PDB entry 8ASC | X-ray diffraction, 2.95 A resolution | chains P and T of the 18 polymer chains in the assembly

# Chain P
Molecule: X-ray repair cross-complementing protein 5
Organism: Homo sapiens
Notes: EC 3.6.4.-
UniProtKB: P13010 (XRCC5_HUMAN); residue numbers follow UniProt; this construct covers 2-555
Amino-acid sequence (572 residues; numbered -16 to 555; the number before each row is that of its first residue; numbers below 1 keep their minus sign (Met-16 is residue -16)):
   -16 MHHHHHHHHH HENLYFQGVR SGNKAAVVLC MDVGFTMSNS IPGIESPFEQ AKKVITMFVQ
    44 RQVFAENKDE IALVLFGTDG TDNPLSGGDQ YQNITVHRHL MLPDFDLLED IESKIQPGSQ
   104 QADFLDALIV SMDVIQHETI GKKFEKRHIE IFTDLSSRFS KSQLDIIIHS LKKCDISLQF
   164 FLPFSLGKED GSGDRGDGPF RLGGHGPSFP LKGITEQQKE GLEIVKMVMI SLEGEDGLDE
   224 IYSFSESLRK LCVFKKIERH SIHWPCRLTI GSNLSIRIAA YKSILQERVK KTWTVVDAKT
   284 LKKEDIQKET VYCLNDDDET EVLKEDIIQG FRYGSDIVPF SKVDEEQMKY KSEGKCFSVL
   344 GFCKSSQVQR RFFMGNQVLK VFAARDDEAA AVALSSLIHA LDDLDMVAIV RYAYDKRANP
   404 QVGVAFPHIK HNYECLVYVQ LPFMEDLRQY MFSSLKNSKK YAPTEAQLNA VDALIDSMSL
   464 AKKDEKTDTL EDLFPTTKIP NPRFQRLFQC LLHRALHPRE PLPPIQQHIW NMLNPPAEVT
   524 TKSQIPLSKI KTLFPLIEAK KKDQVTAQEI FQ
Unresolved in the structure: -16 to 3, 171-179, 544-555
Sequence notes: initiating methionine (-16); expression tag (-15 to 1)
Curated features (UniProtKB/Swiss-Prot):
  - region: Leu138 to Leu165 (Leucine-zipper)
  - modified residue: Lys144 (N6-acetyllysine), Ser255 (Phosphoserine), Ser258 (Phosphoserine), Lys265 (N6-acetyllysine), Ser318 (Phosphoserine), Lys332 (N6-acetyllysine), Thr535 (Phosphothreonine)
  - cross-link (Glycyl lysine isopeptide (Lys-Gly)): Lys195 (interchain with G-Cter in SUMO2), Lys532 (interchain with G-Cter in SUMO2), Lys534 (interchain with G-Cter in SUMO2)
Disulfide bonds: Cys249-Cys339

# Chain T
Molecule: Protein PAXX
UniProtKB: Q9BUH6 (PAXX_HUMAN); residues 177-204 here = UniProt positions 177-204
Amino-acid sequence (28 residues; row label = number of the first residue in the row):
   177 RRRCPGESLI NPGFKSKKPA GGVDFDET
Curated features (UniProtKB/Swiss-Prot):
  - motif: Phe190 to Thr204 (XLM)
What the authors report for this chain:
  - mutagenesis - S184A, N187E: abolished binding to Ku
  - mutagenesis - S184A, N187E, V199A, F201A: decreased localization
  - mutagenesis - F201A: decreased signaling

# Chain P / chain T interface
Pairs across the interface (10):
  Gln432(P) - Gly189(T)
  Gln432(P) - Phe190(T)
  Gln432(P) - Lys191(T)
  Gln432(P) - Lys193(T)
  Met434(P) - Cys180(T)
  Met434(P) - Gly189(T)
  Ser437(P) - Arg178(T)  hydrogen bond (backbone-side chain)
  Asn440(P) - Arg178(T)
  Lys443(P) - Arg177(T)
  Tyr444(P) - Arg177(T)  hydrogen bond
Also at the interface, not in a pair above, chain P (10 interface residues in all): Met427, Tyr433, Ser436, Ser441

# Summary
Chain P and chain T form an interface of 10 and 7 residues respectively, with 2 hydrogen bonds. Polar contacts
include Ser437(P)-Arg178(T) and Tyr444(P)-Arg177(T). The paper reports that S184A, N187E and V199A of chain T,
among others, reduce localization; S184A and N187E of chain T abolish binding to Ku.
Chain P is X-ray repair cross-complementing protein 5 (Homo sapiens) and chain T is Protein PAXX; the
structure, Ku70/80 binds to the Ku-binding motif of PAXX, was determined by X-ray diffraction together with
7ZYG, 8BH3, 8BHV, 8BHY and 7ZWA from the same study.
